4K3H - chains A and B; structure by X-ray diffraction, 2.45 A resolution.

[Chain A (and B)]
Name: Immunoglobulin lambda variable domain L5(L89S)
From: Homo sapiens
Notes: chain B of this document is another copy of the same molecule, construct and numbering; everything in this record applies to it too
Chain sequence (118 residues; row label = number of the first residue in the row; note: 1 number in that range is skipped by the numbering (no residue carries it; nothing is unmodelled there); a row labelled like 27A-27C holds insertion residues (27A, then the next letters in order)):
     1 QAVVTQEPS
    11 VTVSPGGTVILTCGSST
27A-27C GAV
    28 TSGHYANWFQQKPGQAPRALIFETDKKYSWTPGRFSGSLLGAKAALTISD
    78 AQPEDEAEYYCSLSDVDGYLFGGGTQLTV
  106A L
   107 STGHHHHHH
Disordered / not traced: 107-115
Disulfide bonds: Cys23-Cys88
Residues lining bound ligands: 1OM (4-{bis[4-(dimethylamino)phenyl]methyl}phenol): His31, Tyr32, Asn34, Phe36, Ala46, Tyr55, Ser89, Leu90, Ser91, Tyr96, Phe98
From the paper describing this entry:
  - self-association interface (contacts with another copy of this molecule); pairs are residue here / residue on that copy: Phe49-Phe49, Tyr32, Phe36, Ala46, Tyr55, Ser91, Tyr96
  - conformationally variable residues (loop rearrangement, side-chain flip): Lys39 to Ala43, Tyr96
  - binding site for 1OM: Tyr32, Asn34, Phe36, Ala46, Tyr55, Ser89, Ser91, Tyr96, Phe98
  - post-translational modification sites: Thr27

[Chain A / chain B interface]
Pairs across the interface (29; chain A residue first):
  Gly30(A) with Trp57(B)
  Tyr32(A) with Tyr55(B), hydrophobic; Ser56(B), hydrogen bond (side chain-backbone); Trp57(B), hydrophobic
  Phe36(A) with Tyr96(B), hydrophobic
  Ala43(A) with Asp94(B)
  Pro44(A) with Gly95(B); Tyr96(B)
  Arg45(A) with Val93(B), hydrogen bond (side chain-backbone); Asp94(B), salt bridge; Gly95(B)
  Ala46(A) with Tyr96(B)
  Phe49(A) with Phe49(B), hydrophobic; Glu50(B)
  Glu50(A) with Phe49(B)
  Tyr55(A) with Tyr32(B), hydrophobic
  Ser56(A) with Tyr32(B), hydrogen bond (backbone-side chain)
  Trp57(A) with Gly30(B); Tyr32(B), hydrophobic; Ser91(B); Asp92(B); Val93(B)
  Ser91(A) with Trp57(B)
  Asp92(A) with Trp57(B)
  Val93(A) with Arg45(B), hydrogen bond (backbone-side chain); Trp57(B)
  Gly95(A) with Pro44(B)
  Tyr96(A) with Phe36(B), hydrophobic; Pro44(B)
Other interface residues (no listed pair), chain A (19 interface residues in all): Lys54, Asp94
Other interface residues (no listed pair), chain B (19 interface residues in all): Ala43, Ala46, Lys54

[Summary]
Chain A and chain B each contribute 19 residues to their interface; the contacts include 4 hydrogen bonds and
1 salt bridge. Polar pairs include Arg45(A)-Asp94(B), Tyr32(A)-Ser56(B) and Arg45(A)-Val93(B). Chain A binds
compound 1OM. The paper reports a binding site for 1OM at Tyr32(A), Asn34(A) and Phe36(A) among others; a
modification site at Thr27(A).
Chain A and chain B are both Immunoglobulin lambda variable domain L5(L89S) (Homo sapiens); the structure,
Immunoglobulin lambda variable domain L5(L89S) fluorogen activationg protein in complex with malachite green,
was determined by X-ray diffraction (same publication as 4K3G).
